Entry 7X40 (electron microscopy, 3.02 A resolution); this record covers chains H and A of the 6 polymer chains in the assembly.

== Chain H ==
Molecule: 8A10 heavy chain
From: Mus musculus
Chain sequence (118 residues; numbered 1 to 118; the number before each row is that of its first residue):
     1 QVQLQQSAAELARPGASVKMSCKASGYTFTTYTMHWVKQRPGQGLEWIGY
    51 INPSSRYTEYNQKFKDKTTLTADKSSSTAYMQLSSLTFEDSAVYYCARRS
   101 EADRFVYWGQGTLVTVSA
Not modelled in the structure: 1
Disulfides: Cys22-Cys96

== Chain A ==
Molecule: Virion protein 1
From: Coxsackievirus B1
UniProt: W8GTF7 (W8GTF7_9ENTO); residues 1-278 here = UniProt positions 1-278
Chain sequence (278 residues; each row starts with the number of its first residue):
     1 GPVEESVDRAVARVADTISSRPTNSESIPALTAAETGHTSQVVPSDTMQT
    51 RHVKNYHSRSESSIENFLCRSACVYYATYTNNSKKGFAEWVINTRQVAQL
   101 RRKLELFTYLRFDLELTFVITSAQQPSTASSVDAPVQTHQIMYVPPGGPV
   151 PTKVKDYAWQTSTNPSVFWTEGNAPPRMSIPFISIGNAYSCFYDGWTQFS
   201 RNGVYGINTLNNMGTLYMRHVNEAGQGPIKSTVRIYFKPKHVKAWVPRPP
   251 RLCQYEKQKNVNFSPIGVTTSRTDIITT
Not modelled in the structure: 1-11
Sequence notes: conflict Lys84 (Glu in W8GTF7)

== Chain H / chain A interface ==
Contacting residue pairs (8):
  Thr30(H) - Ile266(A)
  Thr31(H) - Gln254(A)
  Asn52(H) - Pro265(A)  hydrogen bond (side chain-backbone)
  Ser54(H) - Ile266(A)
  Ser54(H) - Gly267(A)  hydrogen bond (side chain-backbone)
  Lys74(H) - Ser271(A)
  Glu101(H) - Glu256(A)
  Ala102(H) - Lys257(A)
Also at the interface, not in a pair above, chain H (9 interface residues in all): Tyr32, Ser100
Also at the interface, not in a pair above, chain A (8 interface residues in all): Tyr255

== Summary ==
The interface between chain H and chain A involves 9 residues on one side and 8 on the other, with 2 hydrogen
bonds. Polar contacts include Asn52(H)-Pro265(A) and Ser54(H)-Gly267(A).
Here chain H is 8A10 heavy chain (Mus musculus) and chain A is Virion protein 1 (Coxsackievirus B1). Entry
7X40 (Cryo-EM structure of Coxsackievirus B1 mature virion in complex with nAb 8A10 (classified from CVB1
mature ...) was determined by electron microscopy (same publication as 7X2G, 7X2I, 7X2O, 7X2T, 7X2W, 7X35 and
7 further entries).
